PDB entry 5T0V | electron microscopy, 17.50 A resolution (very low resolution: no residue pairs are listed; an interface is given only as per-side residue counts) | chains d and E of the 48 polymer chains in the assembly

# Chain d
Name: Iron sulfur cluster assembly protein 1, mitochondrial
Organism: Saccharomyces cerevisiae
UniProt: Q03020 (ISU1_YEAST); numbering as in UniProt (aligned over 28-165)
Chain sequence (142 residues; each row starts with the number of its first residue):
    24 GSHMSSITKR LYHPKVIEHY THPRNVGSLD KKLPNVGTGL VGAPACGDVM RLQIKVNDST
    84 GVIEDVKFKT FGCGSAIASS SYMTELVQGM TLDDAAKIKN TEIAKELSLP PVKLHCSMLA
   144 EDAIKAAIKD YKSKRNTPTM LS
Construct notes: expression tag (24-27)
Curated features (UniProtKB/Swiss-Prot):
  - region: Leu132 to Lys136 (SSQ1 binding region)
  - mutagenesis: Leu63 (L63S: In ISU1(LVF/SSS); no growth and abolishes interaction with both JAC1 and NFS1; when associated with S-72 and S-94), Cys69 (C69A: Fails to complement an isu1 deletion mutation), Val72 (V72S: In ISU1(LVF/SSS); no growth and abolishes interaction with both JAC1 and NFS1; when associated with S-63 and S-94), Phe94 (F94S: In ISU1(LVF/SSS); no growth and abolishes interaction with both JAC1 and NFS1; when associated with S-63 and S-72), Cys96 (C96A: Fails to complement an isu1 deletion mutation), Leu132 (L132A: No growth), Pro133 (P133A: Wild-type growth), Pro134 to Lys136 (No growth; no interaction with frataxin and SSQ1), Pro134 (P134A: Slow growth; no interaction with SSQ1), Val135 (V135A: Wild-type growth; no interaction with SSQ1), Lys136 (K136A: No growth; no interaction with SSQ1), Cys139 (C139A: Fails to complement an isu1 deletion mutation), 1 further mutagenesis entry in UniProt

# Chain E
Name: Frataxin homolog, mitochondrial
Organism: Saccharomyces cerevisiae
Notes: EC 1.16.3.1
UniProt: Q07540 (FRDA_YEAST); numbering as in UniProt (aligned over 52-172)
Chain sequence (121 residues; numbered 52 to 172; the number before each row is that of its first residue):
    52 VESSTDGQVV PQEVLNLPLE KAHEEADDYL DHLLDSLEEL SEAHPDCIPD VELSHGVMTL
   112 EIPAFGTYVI NKQPPNKQIW LASPLSGPNR FDLLNGEWVS LRNGTKLTDI LTEEVEKAIS
   172 K
Construct notes: conflict Ala73 (Tyr in Q07540)
Curated features (UniProtKB/Swiss-Prot):
  - mutagenesis: Asp79 (D79A: Nearly abolishes ferroxidase activity, slows down oligomerization, impairs resistance to iron-catalyzed oxidative stress, no effect on Fe(2+) delivery and cell growth; when associated with A-82), Asp82 (D82A: Nearly abolishes ferroxidase activity, slows down oligomerization, impairs resistance to iron-catalyzed oxidative stress, no effect on Fe(2+) delivery and cell growth; when associated with A-79), Glu93 (E93A: Impairs oligomerization and iron mineralization; E93A: Impairs resistance to iron-catalyzed oxidative stress, no effect on Fe(2+) delivery and cell growth; when associated with A-97 and A-103), Asp97 (D97A: Impairs resistance to iron-catalyzed oxidative stress, no effect on Fe(2+) delivery and cell growth; when associated with A-93 and A-103), Glu103 (E103A: Impairs resistance to iron-catalyzed oxidative stress, no effect on Fe(2+) delivery and cell growth; when associated with A-93 and A-97), Asn122 to Gln124 (Impairs cell growth, lowers activity of mitochondrial iron-sulfur cluster-containing enzymes, no effect on iron binding and oligomerization), Gln129 (Q129A: Impairs cell growth and lowers aconitase activity), Ile130 (I130A: Impairs cell growth and lowers aconitase activity), Trp131 (W131A: Impairs cell growth, lowers aconitase activity and strongly decreases interaction with ISU1; W131F: Lowers aconitase activity and no effexct on interaction with ISU1), Arg141 (R141A: Impairs cell growth and lowers aconitase activity)
What the authors report for this chain:
  - disease-associated variants - I130F, W131R, R141C: decreased stability (proposed by the authors, not directly observed)

# How chain d and chain E interact
At this resolution (18 A) residue pairs are not listed: 26 residues of chain d and 19 of chain E lie at the interface.

# Summary
26 residues of chain d face 19 of chain E across their interface. Curated annotation (UniProt) lists 12
mutagenesis sites on chain d; 12 mutagenesis sites on chain E. The paper reports that I130F, W131R and R141C
of chain E reduce stability.
Chain d is Iron sulfur cluster assembly protein 1, mitochondrial and chain E is Frataxin homolog,
mitochondrial, both from Saccharomyces cerevisiae; the structure, Architecture of the Yeast Mitochondrial
Iron-Sulfur Cluster Assembly Machinery: the Sub-Complex Formed by the Iron Donor ..., was determined by
electron microscopy.
